PDB entry 8R69 | electron microscopy, 4.30 A resolution (low resolution: residue-level contacts below are approximate; hydrogen-bond / salt-bridge calls are withheld) | chains S and s of the 14 polymer chains in the assembly

[Chain S (and s)]
Molecule: Non-cytoplasmic protein
From: Staphylococcus phage 812
Notes: chain s of this document is another copy of the same molecule, construct and numbering; everything in this record applies to it too
Reference sequence: A0A0U1WIM1 (A0A0U1WIM1_9CAUD); residue numbers follow UniProt; this construct covers 1-152
Chain sequence (152 residues; numbered 1 to 152; the number before each row is that of its first residue):
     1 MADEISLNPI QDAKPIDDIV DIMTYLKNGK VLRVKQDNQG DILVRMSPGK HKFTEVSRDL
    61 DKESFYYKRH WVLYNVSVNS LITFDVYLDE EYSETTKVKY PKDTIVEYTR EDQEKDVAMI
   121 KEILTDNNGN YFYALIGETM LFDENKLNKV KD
Unresolved in the structure: 1-4 (chain s: 1-8)

[How chain S and chain s interact]
Contacting residue pairs - 25 pairs, chain S then chain s:
  Asp18(S) - Lys27(s)
  Ile19(S) - Met23(s)
  Met23(S) - Ile19(s)
  Met23(S) - Met23(s)
  Thr24(S) - Val20(s)
  Lys27(S) - Asp18(s)
  Lys27(S) - Val20(s)
  Phe53(S) - Asn79(s)
  Thr54(S) - Val78(s)
  Thr54(S) - Asn79(s)
  Tyr74(S) - Asn79(s)
  Asn75(S) - Ser77(s)
  Asn75(S) - Asn79(s)
  Val76(S) - Ser77(s)
  Val76(S) - Val78(s)
  Ser77(S) - Asn75(s)
  Ser77(S) - Val76(s)
  Val78(S) - Thr54(s)
  Val78(S) - Val76(s)
  Val78(S) - Val78(s)
  Asn79(S) - Phe53(s)
  Asn79(S) - Thr54(s)
  Asn79(S) - Tyr74(s)
  Asn79(S) - Asn75(s)
  Ile82(S) - Lys52(s)
Other interface residues (no listed pair), chain S (16 interface residues in all): Val20, Lys52
Other interface residues (no listed pair), chain s (17 interface residues in all): Thr24, Met46, Ile82

[Overview]
16 residues of chain S face 17 of chain s across their interface.
Chain S and chain s are both Non-cytoplasmic protein (Staphylococcus phage 812); the structure, Neck and tail
of phage 812 virion (composite), was determined by electron microscopy, deposited together with 8Q01, 8Q1I,
8Q7D, 8QEK, 8QEM, 8QJE, 8QKH and 8R5G.
